PDB entry 6VBV | electron microscopy, 3.50 A resolution | chains 5 and 9 of the 9 polymer chains in the assembly

== Chain 5 ==
Name: Bardet-Biedl syndrome 5 protein homolog
From: Bos taurus
Reference sequence: A6QLF9 (A6QLF9_BOVIN); residues 1-341 here = UniProt positions 1-341
Chain sequence (341 residues; row label = number of the first residue in the row):
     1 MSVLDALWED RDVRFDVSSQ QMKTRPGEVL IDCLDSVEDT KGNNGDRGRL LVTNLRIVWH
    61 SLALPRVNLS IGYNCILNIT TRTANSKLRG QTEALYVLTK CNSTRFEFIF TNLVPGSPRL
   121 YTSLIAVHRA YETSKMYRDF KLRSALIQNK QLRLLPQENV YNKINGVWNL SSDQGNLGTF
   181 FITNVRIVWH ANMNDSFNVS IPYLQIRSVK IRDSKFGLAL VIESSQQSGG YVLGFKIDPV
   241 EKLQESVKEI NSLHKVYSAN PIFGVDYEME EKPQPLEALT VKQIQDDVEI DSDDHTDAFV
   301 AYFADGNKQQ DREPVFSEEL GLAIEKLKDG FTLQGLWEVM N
Not modelled in the structure: 1-5, 213-218, 268-295, 340-341

== Chain 9 ==
Name: Bardet-Biedl syndrome 9
From: Bos taurus
Reference sequence: E1BHJ5 (E1BHJ5_BOVIN); numbering as in UniProt (aligned over 1-887)
Chain sequence (887 residues; numbered 1 to 887; the number before each row is that of its first residue):
     1 MSLFKARDWW STVLGDKEEF DQGCLCLADV DNTGNGQDKI IVGSFMGYLR IFNPHPVKTG
    61 DGAQAEDLLL EVHLRDPILQ VEVGKFVSGT EMLHLAVLHS RKLCVYSVSG TLGNVEHGNQ
   121 YQIKLMYEHN LQRTACNMTY GSFGGVKGRD LICIQSVDGM LMVFEQESYA FGRFLPGSLL
   181 PGPLAYSSRT DSFITVSSCH QVESYKYQVL AFATDADKRQ ETEQQKHGSG KRLVVDWTLN
   241 IGEQAIDICI VSFIQSASSV FVLGERNFFC LKDNGQIQFM KKLDYSPSCF LPYCSVSEGT
   301 INTLIGNHNN MLHIYQDVTL KWATQLPHVP VAVRVGCLHD LKGVIVTLSD DGHLQCSYLG
   361 TDPSLFQAPK VESRELNYDE LDMELKELQK VIKNVNKSQD VWPLTEREDD LKVSAMVSPN
   421 FDSVSQATDV EVGADLVPSV TVKVTLKNRV ALQKIKLSIY VQPPLVLTGD QFTFEFMAPE
   481 MTRTVGFSVY LKGSYSPPEL EGNAVVSYSR PTERNPDGIP RVSQCKFRLP LKLVCLPGQP
   541 SKTASHKLTI DTNKSPVSLL SLFPGFAKQS EDDQVNVMGF RFLGGSQVTL LASKTSQRYR
   601 IQSEQFEDLW LITNELIIRL QEYFEKQGIK DFTCSFSGSV PLEEYFELID HHFELRINGE
   661 KLEELLSERA VQFRAIQRRL LTRFKDKTPA PLQHLDTLLD GTYKQVIALA DAVEENQDNL
   721 FQSFTRLKSA THLVILLIGL WQKLSADQIA ILEAAFLPLQ QDTQELGWEE TVDAALSHLL
   781 KTCLSKSSKE QALNLNSQLG IPKDTSQLKK HITLFCDRLA KGGRLCLSTD AAAPQTMVMP
   841 GGCATIPESD LEGRSIDQDS SELFTNHKHL MVETPVPEVS PLQGVTE
Not modelled in the structure: 1, 57-62, 214-233, 398-409, 421-438, 568-574, 829-887

== How chain 5 and chain 9 interact ==
Residue-residue contacts (111; chain 5 residue first):
  Asp16(5) with Arg374(9), salt bridge
  Asn43(5) with Leu376(9)
  Asn44(5) with Arg374(9); Glu375(9); Leu376(9); Leu381(9)
  Gly45(5) with Leu381(9)
  Asp46(5) with Asn377(9); Leu381(9)
  Arg47(5) with Glu380(9), salt bridge; Leu381(9); Glu384(9), salt bridge
  Leu64(5) with Asn377(9)
  Asn68(5) with Arg374(9)
  Lys100(5) with Asp8(9), salt bridge
  Arg105(5) with Lys5(9); Arg7(9)
  Arg129(5) with Lys17(9)
  Phe140(5) with Ala65(9)
  Leu142(5) with Ala65(9), hydrophobic; Leu68(9); His117(9)
  Arg143(5) with Glu66(9); Leu68(9), hydrogen bond (side chain-backbone); Leu69(9), hydrogen bond (side chain-backbone); Glu71(9); Asn119(9), hydrogen bond (side chain-backbone); Tyr121(9)
  Ser144(5) with Glu71(9), hydrogen bond
  Ala145(5) with Glu71(9)
  Arg153(5) with Tyr48(9)
  Ser171(5) with Asn114(9); Val115(9); His117(9); Gly118(9)
  Ser172(5) with Gly118(9)
  Asp173(5) with Leu112(9)
  Gly175(5) with Gln120(9)
  Asn194(5) with Gln122(9); Lys124(9), hydrogen bond
  Phe197(5) with His117(9); Gly118(9); Gln120(9)
  Tyr231(5) with Gln64(9), hydrogen bond; Glu66(9), hydrogen bond
  Leu233(5) with His117(9)
  Thr296(5) with Ser373(9)
  Asp297(5) with Val371(9); Glu372(9); Ser373(9), hydrogen bond (backbone-side chain)
  Ala298(5) with Arg374(9)
  Val300(5) with Pro369(9); Val371(9), hydrophobic
  Ala301(5) with Pro369(9), hydrophobic; Val371(9), hydrophobic
  Tyr302(5) with Arg374(9), hydrogen bond
  Asp305(5) with Arg7(9), salt bridge
  Gly306(5) with Ser364(9), hydrogen bond (backbone-side chain); Leu365(9)
  Asn307(5) with Ser364(9); Leu365(9); Gln367(9); Pro369(9)
  Lys308(5) with Ser2(9); Arg7(9); Asp362(9), salt bridge; Ser364(9)
  Gln310(5) with Asp362(9)
  Asp311(5) with Arg7(9), salt bridge; Tyr358(9)
  Pro314(5) with Leu341(9); Tyr358(9), hydrophobic
  Phe316(5) with Lys342(9)
  Glu318(5) with Val296(9)
  Glu319(5) with Val296(9)
  Leu320(5) with Tyr293(9), hydrogen bond (backbone-side chain); Asn302(9); Trp322(9), hydrophobic; Leu359(9), hydrophobic
  Gly321(5) with Tyr293(9)
  Leu322(5) with Tyr293(9); Ile314(9), hydrophobic; Val335(9), hydrophobic; Gly343(9); Ile345(9), hydrophobic; Leu359(9), hydrophobic
  Ala323(5) with Leu341(9), hydrophobic; Lys342(9); Gly343(9), hydrogen bond (backbone-backbone); Val344(9), hydrophobic; Tyr358(9); Leu359(9), hydrogen bond (backbone-backbone)
  Ile324(5) with Leu359(9), hydrophobic; Thr361(9)
  Glu325(5) with Ser2(9), hydrogen bond; Leu359(9), hydrogen bond (backbone-backbone); Gly360(9); Thr361(9), hydrogen bond (backbone-side chain); Asp362(9)
  Lys328(5) with Asp362(9), salt bridge; Pro363(9), hydrogen bond (side chain-backbone)
  Phe331(5) with Pro363(9), hydrophobic
  Leu333(5) with Trp322(9), hydrophobic; Thr361(9)
  Leu336(5) with Phe4(9); Pro363(9), hydrophobic
  Trp337(5) with Phe4(9), hydrophobic; Leu320(9), hydrogen bond (side chain-backbone); Lys321(9); Trp322(9), hydrophobic; Ala323(9)
Interface residues without a listed pair, chain 5 (66 interface residues in all): Phe15, Val67, Leu88, Arg89, Gly90, Val114, Pro115, Met193, Ser196, Val232, Arg312, Val315, Lys326, Gln334
Interface residues without a listed pair, chain 9 (68 interface residues in all): Leu3, Leu70, Val72, Gly113, Phe366, Ala368, Lys370, Glu513, Asn515, Pro516, Asp517

== Overview ==
66 residues of chain 5 and 68 residues of chain 9 are in contact, with 18 hydrogen bonds and 8 salt bridges.
Polar pairs include Asp16(5)-Arg374(9), Arg47(5)-Glu380(9) and Arg47(5)-Glu384(9).
Chain 5 is Bardet-Biedl syndrome 5 protein homolog and chain 9 is Bardet-Biedl syndrome 9, both from Bos
taurus; the structure, Structure of the bovine BBSome:ARL6:GTP complex, was determined by electron microscopy,
deposited together with 6VBU.
